PDB entry 7KPK | X-ray diffraction, 1.71 A resolution | chains A and B

[Chain A]
Protein: Speckle-type POZ protein
From: Homo sapiens
Notes: fragment: MATH domain
UniProt: D6RDG8 (D6RDG8_HUMAN); numbering as in UniProt (aligned over 28-166)
Sequence (142 residues; row label = number of the first residue in the row):
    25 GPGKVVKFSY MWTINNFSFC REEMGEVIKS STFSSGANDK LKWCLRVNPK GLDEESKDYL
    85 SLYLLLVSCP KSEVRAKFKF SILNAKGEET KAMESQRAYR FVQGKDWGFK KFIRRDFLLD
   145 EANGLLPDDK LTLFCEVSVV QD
Unresolved in the structure: 25, 44-48, 120, 166
Sequence notes: expression tag (25-27)

[Chain B]
Protein: Pdx1 peptide
Sequence (19 residues; numbered 1 to 19; the number before each row is that of its first residue):
     1 LSASPQPSSV APRRPQEPR
Unresolved in the structure: 1-2, 10-19

[How chain A and chain B interact]
Pairs across the interface (17):
  Leu76(A) with Ser8(B)
  Tyr87(A) with Gln6(B); Pro7(B); Ser8(B)
  Phe102(A) with Pro5(B), hydrophobic
  Tyr123(A) with Ser4(B), hydrogen bond; Pro5(B)
  Lys129(A) with Pro7(B)
  Asp130(A) with Pro7(B); Ser8(B), hydrogen bond
  Trp131(A) with Pro5(B); Gln6(B); Pro7(B)
  Gly132(A) with Pro5(B); Gln6(B), hydrogen bond (backbone-backbone)
  Phe133(A) with Ala3(B); Pro5(B), hydrophobic
Other interface residues (no listed pair), chain A (11 interface residues in all): Arg70, Ser119
The authors on this interface:
  - interface residues, chain A: Phe102(A), Tyr123(A), Trp131(A), Phe133(A)

[In short]
The interface between chain A and chain B involves 11 residues on one side and 6 on the other, with 3 hydrogen
bonds. Among the polar pairs are Tyr123(A)-Ser4(B), Asp130(A)-Ser8(B) and Gly132(A)-Gln6(B). The paper reports
interface residues Phe102(A), Tyr123(A) and Trp131(A) among others.
Chain A is Speckle-type POZ protein (Homo sapiens) and chain B is Pdx1 peptide; the structure, Crystal
structure of the SPOP MATH domain in complex with a fragment of Pdx1, was determined by X-ray diffraction,
deposited together with 7KPI.
